1GBU - chains A and C of the 4 polymer chains in the assembly; structure by X-ray diffraction, 1.80 A resolution.

Chain A (and C):
Name: Hemoglobin
Organism: Homo sapiens
Notes: engineered mutation(s): CHAIN B, D, C93A, C112G; chain C of this document is another copy of the same molecule, construct and numbering; everything in this record applies to it too
Reference sequence: P69905 (HBA_HUMAN); numbering as in UniProt (aligned over 1-141)
Sequence (141 residues; row label = number of the first residue in the row):
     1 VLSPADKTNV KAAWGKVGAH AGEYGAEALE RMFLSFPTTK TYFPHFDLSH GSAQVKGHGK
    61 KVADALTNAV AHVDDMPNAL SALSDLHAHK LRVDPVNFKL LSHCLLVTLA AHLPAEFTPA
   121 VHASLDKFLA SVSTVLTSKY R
Bound ions: heme Fe near His-87 (its only coordinating residue here)
Small-molecule neighbours: heme (HEM): Met-32, Thr-39, Tyr-42, Phe-43, His-45, Phe-46, His-58, Lys-61, Val-62, Ala-65, Leu-66, Leu-83, Leu-86, His-87, Leu-91, Val-93, Asn-97, Phe-98, Leu-101, Leu-105, Val-132, Leu-136
Curated features (UniProtKB/Swiss-Prot):
  - site: Lys-61 (Not glycated)
  - natural variant: Asp-6 (A6D: In J-Toronto; this construct carries the variant), Ala-13 (A13D: In J-Paris 1/J-Aljezur), Glu-27 (A27E: In Shenyang; this construct carries the variant), Lys-61 (K61N: In Zambia; deletion: In Clinic), Asp-64 (A64D: In Pontoise; this construct carries the variant), Asp-75 (D75A: In Lille; D75G: In Chapel Hill; D75N: In G-Pest), Ala-111 (A111D: In Petah Tikva)

How chain A and chain C interact:
Residue-residue contacts (4):
  Asp-126(A) / Arg-141(C)  salt bridge
  Lys-127(A) / Arg-141(C)  hydrogen bond (side chain-backbone)
  Arg-141(A) / Asp-126(C)  salt bridge
  Arg-141(A) / Lys-127(C)  hydrogen bond (backbone-side chain)
Interface residues without a listed pair, chain A (5 interface residues in all): Val-1, Ala-130
Interface residues without a listed pair, chain C (5 interface residues in all): Ala-130, Ser-138

Summary:
The chain A/chain C interface involves 5 residues from each chain; the contacts include 2 hydrogen bonds and 2
salt bridges. Among the polar pairs are Asp-126(A)/Arg-141(C) and Lys-127(A)/Arg-141(C). Ligands of chain A:
heme.
Both chains are Hemoglobin (Homo sapiens). Entry 1GBU (Deoxy (beta-(c93a,c112g)) human hemoglobin) was
determined by X-ray diffraction together with 1GBV from the same study.
